PDB entry 3ZL4 | X-ray diffraction, 1.95 A resolution | chains H and L

== Chain H ==
Name: A17 antibody fab fragment heavy chain
Organism: Homo sapiens
Notes: antibody fragment or engineered binder
Sequence (255 residues; each row starts with the number of its first residue):
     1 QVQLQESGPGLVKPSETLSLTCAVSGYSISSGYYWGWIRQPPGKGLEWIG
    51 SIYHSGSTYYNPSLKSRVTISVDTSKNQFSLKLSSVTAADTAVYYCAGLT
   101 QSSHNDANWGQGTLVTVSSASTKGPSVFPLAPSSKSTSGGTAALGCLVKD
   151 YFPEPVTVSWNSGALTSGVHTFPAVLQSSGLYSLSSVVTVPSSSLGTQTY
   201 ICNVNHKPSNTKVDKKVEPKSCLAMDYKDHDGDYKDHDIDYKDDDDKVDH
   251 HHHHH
Disordered / not traced: 232-255
Disulfide bonds: Cys-22/Cys-96, Cys-146/Cys-202

== Chain L ==
Name: A17 antibody fab fragment lambda light chain
Organism: Homo sapiens
Notes: antibody fragment or engineered binder
Sequence (247 residues; row label = number of the first residue in the row):
     1 QSVLTQPPSVSAAPGQKVTISCSGSSSNIGNNYVSWYQQLPGTAPKLLIY
    51 DNNKRPSGIPDRFSGSKSGTSATLGITGLQTGDEADYYCGTWDSSLNPVF
   101 GGGTKLTVLGQPKAAPSVTLFPPSSEELQANKATLVCLISDFYPGAVTVA
   151 WKADSSPVKAGVETTTPSKQSNNKYAASSYLSLTPEQWKSHRSYSCQVTH
   201 EGSTVEKTVAPTECSGIDAAAAASFLEQKLISEEDLNSAVDHHHHHH
Disordered / not traced: 1-2, 217-247
Disulfide bonds: Cys-22/Cys-89, Cys-137/Cys-196

== How chain H and chain L interact ==
Contacting residue pairs - 79 pairs, chain H then chain L:
  Tyr-34(H) / Trp-92(L)  hydrophobic
  Tyr-34(H) / Pro-98(L)
  Ile-38(H) / Phe-100(L)  hydrophobic
  Gln-40(H) / Gln-39(L)  hydrogen bond
  Gln-40(H) / Tyr-88(L)  hydrogen bond
  Lys-44(H) / Tyr-88(L)
  Gly-45(H) / Tyr-88(L)
  Leu-46(H) / Pro-45(L)  hydrophobic
  Leu-46(H) / Tyr-88(L)  hydrophobic
  Leu-46(H) / Phe-100(L)  hydrophobic
  Trp-48(H) / Asn-97(L)
  Trp-48(H) / Pro-98(L)
  Ser-51(H) / Pro-98(L)
  Tyr-53(H) / Trp-92(L)
  Tyr-53(H) / Leu-96(L)  hydrogen bond (side chain-backbone)
  Tyr-59(H) / Asn-97(L)
  Tyr-95(H) / Gln-39(L)  hydrogen bond
  Tyr-95(H) / Thr-43(L)
  Tyr-95(H) / Ala-44(L)  hydrophobic
  Tyr-95(H) / Pro-45(L)
  Leu-99(H) / Trp-92(L)  hydrophobic
  Ser-103(H) / Tyr-33(L)
  His-104(H) / Asp-51(L)  salt bridge
  Asn-105(H) / Tyr-33(L)  hydrogen bond (side chain-backbone)
  Asn-105(H) / Val-34(L)
  Asn-105(H) / Ser-35(L)
  Asn-105(H) / Tyr-50(L)
  Asn-105(H) / Asp-51(L)  hydrogen bond (side chain-backbone)
  Asp-106(H) / Leu-47(L)
  Asp-106(H) / Tyr-50(L)
  Ala-107(H) / Tyr-37(L)
  Ala-107(H) / Leu-47(L)
  Trp-109(H) / Tyr-37(L)  hydrogen bond
  Trp-109(H) / Pro-45(L)  hydrophobic
  Gly-110(H) / Ala-44(L)
  Gln-111(H) / Ala-44(L)
  Phe-128(H) / Ser-124(L)
  Phe-128(H) / Glu-126(L)
  Phe-128(H) / Glu-127(L)
  Pro-129(H) / Ser-124(L)
  Pro-129(H) / Glu-126(L)
  Leu-130(H) / Phe-121(L)  hydrophobic
  Ala-131(H) / Phe-121(L)
  Ser-133(H) / Glu-213(L)  hydrogen bond
  Ser-133(H) / Ser-215(L)
  Ser-134(H) / Ser-215(L)  hydrogen bond (backbone-side chain)
  Lys-135(H) / Thr-208(L)  hydrogen bond (side chain-backbone)
  Lys-135(H) / Glu-213(L)
  Ala-143(H) / Phe-121(L)
  Leu-147(H) / Tyr-180(L)  hydrophobic
  Lys-149(H) / Glu-127(L)  salt bridge
  Lys-149(H) / Lys-132(L)
  Lys-149(H) / Thr-134(L)
  His-170(H) / Gln-170(L)  hydrogen bond
  His-170(H) / Ala-176(L)
  Phe-172(H) / Leu-138(L)  hydrophobic
  Phe-172(H) / Ile-139(L)
  Phe-172(H) / Ala-177(L)
  Pro-173(H) / Ser-168(L)
  Pro-173(H) / Ser-178(L)
  Ala-174(H) / Thr-165(L)
  Val-175(H) / Glu-163(L)
  Val-175(H) / Thr-165(L)
  Val-175(H) / Tyr-180(L)  hydrophobic
  Gln-177(H) / Glu-163(L)
  Ser-178(H) / Glu-163(L)  hydrogen bond (backbone-side chain)
  Leu-184(H) / Tyr-180(L)
  Ser-185(H) / Val-136(L)
  Ser-185(H) / Leu-138(L)
  Ser-185(H) / Tyr-180(L)  hydrogen bond
  Val-187(H) / Phe-121(L)  hydrophobic
  Val-187(H) / Leu-138(L)  hydrophobic
  Lys-215(H) / Glu-126(L)  salt bridge
  Lys-220(H) / Glu-213(L)  hydrogen bond (side chain-backbone)
  Lys-220(H) / Cys-214(L)
  Lys-220(H) / Gly-216(L)
  Cys-222(H) / Cys-214(L)  disulfide
  Cys-222(H) / Ser-215(L)
  Cys-222(H) / Gly-216(L)  hydrogen bond (side chain-backbone)
Interface residues without a listed pair, chain H (49 interface residues in all): Val-127, Ser-136, Leu-144, Thr-171, Ser-183, Ser-221
Interface residues without a listed pair, chain L (44 interface residues in all): Lys-54, Gly-90, Gly-102, Ser-140, Thr-164
Disulfides between the chains: Cys-222(H)/Cys-214(L)
From the paper, about this interface:
  - pairs named by the authors: Leu-96(L)/Tyr-53(H)
  - interface residues, chain H: His-104(H)

== Overview ==
The interface between chain H and chain L involves 49 residues on one side and 44 on the other, with 1
disulfide bond, 15 hydrogen bonds and 3 salt bridges. Among the polar pairs are His-104(H)/Asp-51(L),
Lys-149(H)/Glu-127(L) and Lys-215(H)/Glu-126(L). The authors report a contact between Leu-96(L) and Tyr-53(H).
From the paper: the interface residue His-104(H).
Chain H is A17 antibody fab fragment heavy chain and chain L is A17 antibody fab fragment lambda light chain,
both from Homo sapiens; the structure, Antibody structural organization: Role of kappa - lambda chain constant
domain switch in catalytic functionality, was determined by X-ray diffraction.
